8UA7 - chains G and J of the 10 polymer chains in the assembly; structure by electron microscopy, 3.30 A resolution.

[Chain G]
Molecule: Histone H2A
Sequence (266 residues; row label = number of the first residue in the row; numbers below 1 keep their minus sign (Met-32 is residue -32)):
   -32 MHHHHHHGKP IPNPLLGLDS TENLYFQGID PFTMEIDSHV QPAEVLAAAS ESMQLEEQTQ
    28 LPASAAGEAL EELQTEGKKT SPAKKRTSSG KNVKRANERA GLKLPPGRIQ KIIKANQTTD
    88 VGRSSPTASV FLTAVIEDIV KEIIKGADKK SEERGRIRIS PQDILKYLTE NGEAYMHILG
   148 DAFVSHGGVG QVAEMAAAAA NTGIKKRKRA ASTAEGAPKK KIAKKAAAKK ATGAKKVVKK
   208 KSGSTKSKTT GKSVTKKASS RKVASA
Unresolved in the structure: -32 to 58, 157-233

[Chain J]
Molecule: WIDOM 601 DNA strand 2
From: synthetic construct
Sequence (205 nucleotides; each row starts with the number of its first residue; numbers below 1 keep their minus sign (DA-94 is residue -94)):
   -94 ATCGGACCCT ATACGCGGCC GCCCGATGAA TCCGGTGCCG AGGCCGCTCA ATTGGTCGTA
   -34 GACAGCTCTA GCACCGCTTA AACGCACGTA CGCGCTGTCC CCCGCGTTTT AACCGCCAAG
    26 GGGATTACTC CCTAGTCTCC AGGCACGTGT CAGATATATA CATCCTGTGC ATGTGGATCC
    86 GAATTCATAT TAATTAATAC TAGAT
Unresolved in the structure: -94 to -72, 59-110

[How chain G and chain J interact]
Pairs across the interface (12):
  Lys61(G) - DG47(J)  hydrogen bond to the sugar
  Arg75(G) - DG48(J)  phosphate contact
  Arg75(G) - DC49(J)  salt bridge to the phosphate
  Arg90(G) - DT38(J)  phosphate contact
  Arg90(G) - DA39(J)  phosphate contact
  Ser92(G) - DT38(J)  hydrogen bond to the phosphate
  Pro93(G) - DT38(J)  phosphate contact
  Arg123(G) - DG58(J)  salt bridge to the phosphate
  Ile124(G) - DA57(J)  phosphate contact
  Ile124(G) - DG58(J)  phosphate contact
  Arg125(G) - DA57(J)  sugar contact
  Arg125(G) - DG58(J)  phosphate contact
Also at the interface, not in a pair above, chain G (9 interface residues in all): Lys81

[Summary]
9 residues of chain G and 7 residues of chain J are in contact, with 2 hydrogen bonds and 2 salt bridges.
Polar contacts include Lys61(G)-DG47(J), Ser92(G)-DT38(J) and Arg75(G)-DC49(J).
Here chain G is Histone H2A and chain J is WIDOM 601 DNA strand 2 (synthetic construct). Entry 8UA7
(Medusavirus Nucleosome Core Particle) was determined by electron microscopy.
